PDB entry 1YGJ | X-ray diffraction, 2.70 A resolution | chain A

# Chain A
Protein: Pyridoxal kinase
Source organism: Ovis aries
Notes: EC 2.7.1.35
UniProtKB: P82197 (PDXK_SHEEP); numbering as in UniProt (aligned over 1-312)
Chain sequence (312 residues; each row starts with the number of its first residue):
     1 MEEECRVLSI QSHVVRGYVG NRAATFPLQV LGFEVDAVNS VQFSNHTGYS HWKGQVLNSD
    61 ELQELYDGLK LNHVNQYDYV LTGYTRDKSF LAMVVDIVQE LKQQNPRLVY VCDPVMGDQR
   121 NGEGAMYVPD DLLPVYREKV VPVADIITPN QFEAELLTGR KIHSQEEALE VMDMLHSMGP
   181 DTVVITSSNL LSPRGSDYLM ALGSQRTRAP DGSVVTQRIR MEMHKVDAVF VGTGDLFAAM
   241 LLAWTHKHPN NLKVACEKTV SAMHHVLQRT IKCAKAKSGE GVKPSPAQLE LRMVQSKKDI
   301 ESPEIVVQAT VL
Not modelled in the structure: 1-3
Swiss-Prot annotation at these positions:
  - active site: Asp-235 (Proton acceptor)
  - binding site (pyridoxal 5'-phosphate): Ser-12, Thr-47, Tyr-127, Gly-232 to Asp-235
  - binding site (pyridoxamine): Ser-12, Thr-47, Asp-235
  - binding site (K(+)): Asp-113, Thr-148, Thr-186
  - binding site (ADP): Asn-150, Thr-186, Ser-187, Met-223 to Val-226, Thr-233, Gly-234
  - binding site (ATP): Asn-150, Thr-186, Ser-187, Met-223 to Val-226, Thr-233, Gly-234
  - modified residue: Met-1 (N-acetylmethionine), Ser-59 (Phosphoserine), Ser-164 (Phosphoserine), Ser-213 (Phosphoserine), Ser-285 (Phosphoserine)
Residues lining bound ligands: N6-methyl-(R)-roscovitine (RMC; (2R)-2-({6-[benzyl(methyl)amino]-9-isopropyl-9H-purin-2-yl}amino)butan-1-ol): Ser-12, Val-14, Val-19, Gly-20, Val-41, Phe-43, Asn-45, His-46, Thr-47, Gly-48, Tyr-84, Arg-86, Val-115, Tyr-127, Val-231, Gly-232, Asp-235
What the authors report for this chain:
  - binding site for N6-methyl-(R)-roscovitine: Phe-43
  - conformationally variable residues: Trp-52
  - catalytic residues: Asp-235 (citing earlier work)

# In short
Bound to chain A: N6-methyl-(R)-roscovitine. Curated annotation (UniProt) lists active-site residue Asp-235, 7
pyridoxal 5'-phosphate-binding residues, 3 pyridoxamine-binding residues and 3 K+-binding residues. The paper
reports the catalytic residue Asp-235; a binding site for N6-methyl-(R)-roscovitine at Phe-43.
Chain A is Pyridoxal kinase (Ovis aries); the structure, Crystal Structure of Pyridoxal Kinase in Complex with
Roscovitine and Derivatives, was determined by X-ray diffraction together with 1YGK and 1YHJ from the same
study.
